5TDT - chains A and D of the 8 polymer chains in the assembly; structure by X-ray diffraction, 1.82 A resolution.

Chain A (and D):
Molecule: Toluene-4-monooxygenase system protein A
Source organism: Pseudomonas mendocina
Notes: EC 1.14.13.-; engineered mutation(s): residues 1-493; chain D of this document is another copy of the same molecule, construct and numbering; everything in this record applies to it too
UniProtKB: Q00456 (TMOA_PSEME); residues 1-493 here = UniProt positions 1-493
Amino-acid sequence (493 residues; numbered 1 to 493; the number before each row is that of its first residue):
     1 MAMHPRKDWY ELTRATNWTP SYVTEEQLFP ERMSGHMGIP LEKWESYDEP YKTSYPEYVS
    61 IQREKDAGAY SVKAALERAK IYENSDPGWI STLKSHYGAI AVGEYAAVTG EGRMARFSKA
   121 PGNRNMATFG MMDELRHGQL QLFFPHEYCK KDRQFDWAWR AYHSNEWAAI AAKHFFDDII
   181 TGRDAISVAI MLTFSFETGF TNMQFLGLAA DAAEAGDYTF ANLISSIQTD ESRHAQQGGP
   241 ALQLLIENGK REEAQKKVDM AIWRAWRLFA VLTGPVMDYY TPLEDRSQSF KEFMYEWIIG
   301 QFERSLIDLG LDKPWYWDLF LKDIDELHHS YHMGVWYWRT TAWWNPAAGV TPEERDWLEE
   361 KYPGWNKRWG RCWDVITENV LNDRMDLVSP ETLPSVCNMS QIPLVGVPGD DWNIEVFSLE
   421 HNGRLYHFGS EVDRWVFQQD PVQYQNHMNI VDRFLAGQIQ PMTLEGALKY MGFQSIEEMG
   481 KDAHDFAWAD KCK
Unresolved in the structure: 1, 491-493 (chain D: 1, 492-493)
Construct notes: conflict Trp336 (Leu in Q00456), Tyr337 (Asp in Q00456)
Bound ions: Fe ion site 1: Glu104, Glu134, His137 (together with peroxide ion); Fe ion site 2: Glu134, Glu197, Glu231, His234 (together with peroxide ion)
Ligand contacts:
  - toluene (MBN), molecule 1: Trp167, Val271, Ser330, Tyr331, Gly334, Val335, Trp338, Pro394, Ile402, Pro403, Val405
  - toluene (MBN), molecule 2: Trp167, Trp338, Thr341, Leu393, Pro394, Val396, Pro403, Ile450, Val451, Met471
  - toluene / peroxide ion: Ala99, Ile100, Gly103, Glu104, Ala107, Glu134, Tyr162, Phe176, Ile180, Phe196, Glu197, Thr201, Phe205, Glu231
Swiss-Prot annotation at these positions:
  - binding site (Fe cation): Glu104, Glu134, His137, Glu197, Glu231, His234
  - mutagenesis: Gly103 (G103L: Increases production of m-cresol, instread of p-cresol), Thr201 (T201A: Strongly increases consumption of dioxygen in the absence of bound substrate), Gln228 (Q228A: Shows a strong decrease in the catalytic efficiency for hydroxylation and only a minor change in the affinity for toluene)

Chain A / chain D interface:
Contacting residue pairs (16; chain A residue first):
  Arg63(A) - Arg63(D)
  Gly68(A) - Ser71(D)
  Ser71(A) - Gly68(D)
  Ser71(A) - Ser71(D)
  Ser71(A) - Val72(D)
  Val72(A) - Ser71(D)
  Val72(A) - Ala75(D)  hydrophobic
  Ala75(A) - Val72(D)  hydrophobic
  Ala75(A) - Asn222(D)
  Leu76(A) - Tyr218(D)  hydrophobic
  Arg78(A) - Tyr218(D)  hydrogen bond (backbone-side chain)
  Ala79(A) - Tyr218(D)
  Tyr218(A) - Leu76(D)  hydrophobic
  Tyr218(A) - Arg78(D)
  Tyr218(A) - Ala79(D)
  Asn222(A) - Ala75(D)

Overview:
The chain A/chain D interface involves 10 residues from each chain, with 1 hydrogen bond. Its one
hydrogen-bonded contact is Arg78(A)-Tyr218(D). Ligands of chain A: toluene / peroxide ion and toluene. From
UniProt: 6 Fe cation-binding residues and 3 mutagenesis sites on chain A.
Chain A and chain D are both Toluene-4-monooxygenase system protein A (Pseudomonas mendocina); the structure,
Oxygenated toluene intermediate in toluene 4-monooxygenase (T4moHD) after reaction in the crystal, was
determined by X-ray diffraction together with 5TDS, 5TDU and 5TDV from the same study.
